Entry 7BG8 (electron microscopy, 4.00 A resolution); this record covers chains C and D of the 4 polymer chains in the assembly.

# Chain C
Name: Structural polyprotein
Source organism: Kashmir bee virus
UniProt: Q80AG2 (Q80AG2_9VIRU); the construct has insertions or renumbered stretches relative to UniProt, so the offset changes along the chain: 1-105 = UniProt 381-485; 110-299 = UniProt 491-680
Amino-acid sequence (300 residues; each row starts with the number of its first residue; note: 4 numbers in that range are skipped by the numbering (no residue carries them; nothing is unmodelled there); a row labelled like 105A-105E holds insertion residues (105A, then the next letters in order)):
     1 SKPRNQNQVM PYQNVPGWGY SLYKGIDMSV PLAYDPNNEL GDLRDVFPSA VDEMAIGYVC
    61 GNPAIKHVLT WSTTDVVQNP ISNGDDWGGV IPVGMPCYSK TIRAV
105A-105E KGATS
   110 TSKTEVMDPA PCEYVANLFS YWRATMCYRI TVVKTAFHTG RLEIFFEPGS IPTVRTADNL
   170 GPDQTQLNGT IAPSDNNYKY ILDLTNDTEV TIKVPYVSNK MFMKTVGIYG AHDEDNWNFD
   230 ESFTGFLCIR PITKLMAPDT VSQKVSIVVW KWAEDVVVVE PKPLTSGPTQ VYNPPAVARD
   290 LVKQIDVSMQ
Disordered / not traced: 54, 105A-105E, 292-299

# Chain D
Name: Structural polyprotein
Source organism: Kashmir bee virus
UniProt: Q6SQI6 (Q6SQI6_9VIRU); residues 1-69 here correspond to UniProt positions 189-257 (UniProt number = residue number + 188)
Amino-acid sequence (69 residues; row label = number of the first residue in the row):
     1 IATPNKSKST KPTSENPKIG PISEVASGVK TAANGIERIP VLGEIAKPVT AAVKWFADIV
    61 GGVAAIFGW
Disordered / not traced: 1-52

# How chain C and chain D interact
Residue-residue contacts - 5 pairs, chain C then chain D:
  Asn37(C) with Lys54(D); Trp55(D)
  Glu39(C) with Val53(D); Lys54(D), hydrogen bond (side chain-backbone); Trp55(D), hydrogen bond (backbone-side chain)
Other interface residues (no listed pair), chain C (4 interface residues in all): Tyr34, Asn38
Other interface residues (no listed pair), chain D (4 interface residues in all): Trp69

# In short
Chain C and chain D each contribute 4 residues to their interface, with 2 hydrogen bonds. Polar pairs include
Glu39(C)-Lys54(D) and Glu39(C)-Trp55(D).
Here chain C is Structural polyprotein and chain D is Structural polyprotein, both from Kashmir bee virus.
Entry 7BG8 (KBV activated particle at acidic pH) was determined by electron microscopy (same publication as
7BE9, 7BGK and 7BC3).
